PDB entry 5I4R | X-ray diffraction, 3.30 A resolution | chains D and B of the 8 polymer chains in the assembly

== Chain D ==
Name: Elongation factor Tu
Source organism: Escherichia coli
Notes: fragment: C-terminal
Reference sequence: A7ZSL4 (EFTU1_ECO24); residues 60-394 here = UniProt positions 60-394
Chain sequence (335 residues; numbered 60 to 394; the number before each row is that of its first residue):
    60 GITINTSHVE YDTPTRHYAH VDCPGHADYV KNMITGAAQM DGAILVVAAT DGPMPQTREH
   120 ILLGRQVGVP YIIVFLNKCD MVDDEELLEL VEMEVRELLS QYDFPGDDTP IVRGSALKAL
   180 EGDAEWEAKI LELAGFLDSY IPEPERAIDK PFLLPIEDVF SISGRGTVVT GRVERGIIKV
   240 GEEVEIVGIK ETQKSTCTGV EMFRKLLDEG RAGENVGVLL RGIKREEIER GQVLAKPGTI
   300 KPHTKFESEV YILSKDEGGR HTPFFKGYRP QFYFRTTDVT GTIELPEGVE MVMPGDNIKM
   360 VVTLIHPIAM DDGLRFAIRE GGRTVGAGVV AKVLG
Swiss-Prot annotation at these positions:
  - region: Gly60 to Asn64 (G2), Asp81 to Gly84 (G3), Asn136 to Asp139 (G4), Ser174 to Leu176 (G5)
  - binding site (GTP): Asp81 to His85, Asn136 to Asp139
Ligand contacts: GDP (guanosine-5'-diphosphate): Asn136, Lys137, Asp139, Met140, Ser174, Ala175, Leu176

== Chain B ==
Name: Contact-dependent inhibitor I
Source organism: Escherichia coli NC101
Chain sequence (114 residues; each row starts with the number of its first residue):
     1 MDIWPEFQRD LEMYRDVVLS IKRNLRLYEE CIESLVHQIG STNFDNAQPL FDDLFRMQSE
    61 LATMLYKYEY KPGKRIQDLI YHLDRDDFYS RKYWHKKFSD GLAWPEAGHH HHHH
Unresolved in the structure: 1, 109-114
Modified positions: Mse1, Mse13, Mse57, Mse64 (selenomethionine)

== Chain D / chain B interface ==
Residue-residue contacts (6):
  Val218(D) with Glu69(B)
  Arg284(D) with Glu69(B), salt bridge
  Arg328(D) with Asp2(B), hydrogen bond (side chain-backbone); Glu6(B), salt bridge
  Thr339(D) with Glu6(B)
  Ile364(D) with Ile3(B), hydrophobic
Other interface residues (no listed pair), chain D (7 interface residues in all): Asp217, Phe219
Other interface residues (no listed pair), chain B (6 interface residues in all): Tyr66, Lys67

== In short ==
Chain D and chain B form an interface of 7 and 6 residues respectively; the contacts include 1 hydrogen bond
and 2 salt bridges. Among the polar pairs are Arg284(D)-Glu69(B), Arg328(D)-Glu6(B) and Arg328(D)-Asp2(B).
Chain D binds GDP. From UniProt: 9 GTP-binding residues on chain D.
Here chain D is Elongation factor Tu (Escherichia coli) and chain B is Contact-dependent inhibitor I
(Escherichia coli NC101). Entry 5I4R (Contact-dependent inhibition system from Escherichia coli NC101 -
ternary CdiA/CdiI/EF-Tu complex (trypsin-modified)) was determined by X-ray diffraction together with 5I4Q
from the same study.
